Entry 5UAN (X-ray diffraction, 3.51 A resolution); this record covers chains B and E of the 6 polymer chains in the assembly.

# Chain B
Name: Retinoic acid receptor beta
From: Homo sapiens
UniProtKB: P10826 (RARB_HUMAN); residues 73-448 here correspond to UniProt positions 80-455 (UniProt number = residue number + 7)
Amino-acid sequence (397 residues; each row starts with the number of its first residue):
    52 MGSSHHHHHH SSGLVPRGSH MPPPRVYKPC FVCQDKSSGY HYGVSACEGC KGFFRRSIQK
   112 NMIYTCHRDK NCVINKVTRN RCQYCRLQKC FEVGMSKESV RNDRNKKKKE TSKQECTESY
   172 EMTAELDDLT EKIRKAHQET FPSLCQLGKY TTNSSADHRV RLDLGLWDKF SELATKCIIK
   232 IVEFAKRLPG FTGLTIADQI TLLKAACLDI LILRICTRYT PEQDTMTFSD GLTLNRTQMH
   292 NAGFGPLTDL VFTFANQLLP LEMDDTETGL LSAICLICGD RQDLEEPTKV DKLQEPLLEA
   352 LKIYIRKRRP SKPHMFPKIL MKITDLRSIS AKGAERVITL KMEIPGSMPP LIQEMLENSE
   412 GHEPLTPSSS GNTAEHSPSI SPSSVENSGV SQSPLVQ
Not modelled in the structure: 52-79, 153-173, 409-448
Sequence notes: initiating methionine (52); expression tag (53-72)
Curated features (UniProtKB/Swiss-Prot):
  - DNA-binding region: Cys81 to Met146 (Nuclear receptor)
  - zinc finger (NR C4-type): Cys81 to Cys101, Cys117 to Cys141
  - region: Ser147 to Ala175 (Hinge)
Ion coordination: Zn2+ site 1: Cys81, Cys84, Cys98, Cys101; Zn2+ site 2: Cys117, Cys123, Cys133, Cys136
Small-molecule neighbours: retinoic acid (REA): Phe192, Trp218, Phe221, Leu224, Ala225, Cys228, Leu259, Leu262, Ile263, Ile266, Phe279, Ser280, Gly294, Phe295, Leu298, Gly384, Val388, Leu391, Ile403, Leu407
Reported in the primary citation:
  - contacts within the chain: Asn112-Arg359 (hydrogen bond), Ile114-Arg359
  - mutagenesis - E99A, R106A: abolished signaling in response to DR1
  - mutagenesis - E99A (Kd 80 nM): decreased binding to DR1
  - mutagenesis - E99A (Kd 143 nM): decreased binding to DR5

# Chain E
Molecule: 17-nt DNA strand
Sequence (17 nucleotides; row label = number of the first residue in the row):
     1 CTAGGTCAAA GGTCAGC

# Chain B / chain E interface
Residue-residue contacts - 19 pairs, chain B then chain E:
  Ser89(B) - DT2(E)  phosphate contact
  Gly90(B) - DT2(E)  phosphate contact
  Tyr91(B) - DT2(E)  hydrogen bond to the phosphate
  Tyr91(B) - DA3(E)  phosphate contact
  His92(B) - DT2(E)  sugar contact
  His92(B) - DA3(E)  salt bridge to the phosphate
  Tyr93(B) - DA3(E)  hydrogen bond to the phosphate
  Tyr93(B) - DG4(E)  hydrogen bond to the phosphate
  Lys102(B) - DA3(E)  base contact
  Lys102(B) - DG4(E)  hydrogen bond to the base
  Arg106(B) - DG4(E)  phosphate contact
  Arg106(B) - DG5(E)  hydrogen bond to the base
  Arg106(B) - DT6(E)  base contact
  Gln110(B) - DG4(E)  phosphate contact
  Gln110(B) - DG5(E)  phosphate contact
  Ser150(B) - DG4(E)  phosphate contact
  Val151(B) - DG4(E)  phosphate contact
  Arg152(B) - DA3(E)  hydrogen bond to the phosphate
  Arg152(B) - DG4(E)  hydrogen bond to the phosphate
Interface residues without a listed pair, chain B (12 interface residues in all): Gly94

# Summary
Chain B and chain E form an interface of 12 and 5 residues respectively; the contacts include 7 hydrogen bonds
and 1 salt bridge. Among the polar pairs are Lys102(B)-DG4(E), Arg106(B)-DG5(E) and Tyr91(B)-DT2(E). From the
paper: E99A and R106A of chain B abolish signaling in response to DR1; contacts within the chain involving
Asn112(B), Arg359(B) and Ile114(B).
Here chain B is Retinoic acid receptor beta (Homo sapiens) and chain E is a 17-nt DNA strand. Entry 5UAN
(Crystal structure of multi-domain RAR-beta-RXR-alpha heterodimer on DNA) was determined by X-ray diffraction.
